6DGD - chains A and W of the 3 polymer chains in the assembly; structure by X-ray diffraction, 2.82 A resolution.

Chain A:
Molecule: Primosomal protein N'
Organism: Klebsiella pneumoniae
Notes: EC 3.6.4.-
Reference sequence: A0A1W2ITH4 (A0A1W2ITH4_KLEPN); residues 1-731 here = UniProt positions 1-731
Sequence (751 residues; row label = number of the first residue in the row; numbers below 1 keep their minus sign (Met-19 is residue -19)):
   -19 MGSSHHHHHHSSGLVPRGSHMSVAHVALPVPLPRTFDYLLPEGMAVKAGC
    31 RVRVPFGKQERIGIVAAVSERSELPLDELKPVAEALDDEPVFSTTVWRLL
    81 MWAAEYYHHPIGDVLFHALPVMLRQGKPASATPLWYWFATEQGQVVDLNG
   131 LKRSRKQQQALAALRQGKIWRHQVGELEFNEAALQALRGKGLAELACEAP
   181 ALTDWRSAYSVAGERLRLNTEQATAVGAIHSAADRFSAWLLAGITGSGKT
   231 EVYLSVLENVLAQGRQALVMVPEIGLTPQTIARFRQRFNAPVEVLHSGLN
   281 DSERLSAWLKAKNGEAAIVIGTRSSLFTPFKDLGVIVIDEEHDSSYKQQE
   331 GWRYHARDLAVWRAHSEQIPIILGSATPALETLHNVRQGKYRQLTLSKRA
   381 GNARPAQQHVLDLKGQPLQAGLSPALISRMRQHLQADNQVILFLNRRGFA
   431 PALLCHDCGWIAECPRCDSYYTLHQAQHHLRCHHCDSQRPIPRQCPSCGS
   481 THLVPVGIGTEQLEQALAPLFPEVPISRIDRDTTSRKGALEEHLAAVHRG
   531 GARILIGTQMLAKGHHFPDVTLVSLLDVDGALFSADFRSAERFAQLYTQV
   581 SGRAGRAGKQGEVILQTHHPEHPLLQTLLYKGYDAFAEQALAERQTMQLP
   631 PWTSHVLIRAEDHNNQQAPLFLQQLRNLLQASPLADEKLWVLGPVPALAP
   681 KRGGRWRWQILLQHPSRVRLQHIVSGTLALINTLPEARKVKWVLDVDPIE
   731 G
Not modelled in the structure: -19 to 0, 378-386, 512-528, 731
Construct notes: expression tag (-19 to 0)
Ion coordination: Zn2+ site 1: Cys435, Cys438, Cys475, Cys478; Zn2+ site 2: Cys444, Cys447, Cys462, Cys465

Chain W:
Molecule: 12-nt DNA strand
Sequence (12 nucleotides; each row starts with the number of its first residue):
     2 AGCACGCCGACT

Chain A / chain W interface:
Residue-residue contacts (7):
  Pro11(A) with DA2(W), base contact
  Leu12(A) with DA2(W), base contact
  Lys38(A) with DC4(W), hydrogen bond to the phosphate; DA5(W), salt bridge to the phosphate
  Gln39(A) with DG3(W), hydrogen bond to the phosphate; DC4(W), hydrogen bond to the phosphate
  Arg41(A) with DG3(W), salt bridge to the phosphate
Interface residues without a listed pair, chain A (6 interface residues in all): Val10

In short:
6 residues of chain A and 4 residues of chain W are in contact; the contacts include 3 hydrogen bonds and 2
salt bridges. Polar pairs include Lys38(A)-DC4(W), Gln39(A)-DG3(W) and Gln39(A)-DC4(W). The Zn2+ site 1 is
built by Cys435(A), Cys438(A), Cys475(A) and Cys478(A).
Chain A is Primosomal protein N' (Klebsiella pneumoniae) and chain W is a 12-nt DNA strand; the structure,
PriA helicase bound to dsDNA of a DNA replication fork, was determined by X-ray diffraction together with 6DCR
from the same study.
